PDB entry 3HOZ | X-ray diffraction, 3.65 A resolution | chains A and E of the 15 polymer chains in the assembly

# Chain A
Name: DNA-directed RNA polymerase II subunit RPB1
Source organism: Saccharomyces cerevisiae
Notes: EC 2.7.7.6
UniProtKB: P04050 (RPB1_YEAST); numbering as in UniProt (aligned over 1-1733)
Sequence (1733 residues; row label = number of the first residue in the row):
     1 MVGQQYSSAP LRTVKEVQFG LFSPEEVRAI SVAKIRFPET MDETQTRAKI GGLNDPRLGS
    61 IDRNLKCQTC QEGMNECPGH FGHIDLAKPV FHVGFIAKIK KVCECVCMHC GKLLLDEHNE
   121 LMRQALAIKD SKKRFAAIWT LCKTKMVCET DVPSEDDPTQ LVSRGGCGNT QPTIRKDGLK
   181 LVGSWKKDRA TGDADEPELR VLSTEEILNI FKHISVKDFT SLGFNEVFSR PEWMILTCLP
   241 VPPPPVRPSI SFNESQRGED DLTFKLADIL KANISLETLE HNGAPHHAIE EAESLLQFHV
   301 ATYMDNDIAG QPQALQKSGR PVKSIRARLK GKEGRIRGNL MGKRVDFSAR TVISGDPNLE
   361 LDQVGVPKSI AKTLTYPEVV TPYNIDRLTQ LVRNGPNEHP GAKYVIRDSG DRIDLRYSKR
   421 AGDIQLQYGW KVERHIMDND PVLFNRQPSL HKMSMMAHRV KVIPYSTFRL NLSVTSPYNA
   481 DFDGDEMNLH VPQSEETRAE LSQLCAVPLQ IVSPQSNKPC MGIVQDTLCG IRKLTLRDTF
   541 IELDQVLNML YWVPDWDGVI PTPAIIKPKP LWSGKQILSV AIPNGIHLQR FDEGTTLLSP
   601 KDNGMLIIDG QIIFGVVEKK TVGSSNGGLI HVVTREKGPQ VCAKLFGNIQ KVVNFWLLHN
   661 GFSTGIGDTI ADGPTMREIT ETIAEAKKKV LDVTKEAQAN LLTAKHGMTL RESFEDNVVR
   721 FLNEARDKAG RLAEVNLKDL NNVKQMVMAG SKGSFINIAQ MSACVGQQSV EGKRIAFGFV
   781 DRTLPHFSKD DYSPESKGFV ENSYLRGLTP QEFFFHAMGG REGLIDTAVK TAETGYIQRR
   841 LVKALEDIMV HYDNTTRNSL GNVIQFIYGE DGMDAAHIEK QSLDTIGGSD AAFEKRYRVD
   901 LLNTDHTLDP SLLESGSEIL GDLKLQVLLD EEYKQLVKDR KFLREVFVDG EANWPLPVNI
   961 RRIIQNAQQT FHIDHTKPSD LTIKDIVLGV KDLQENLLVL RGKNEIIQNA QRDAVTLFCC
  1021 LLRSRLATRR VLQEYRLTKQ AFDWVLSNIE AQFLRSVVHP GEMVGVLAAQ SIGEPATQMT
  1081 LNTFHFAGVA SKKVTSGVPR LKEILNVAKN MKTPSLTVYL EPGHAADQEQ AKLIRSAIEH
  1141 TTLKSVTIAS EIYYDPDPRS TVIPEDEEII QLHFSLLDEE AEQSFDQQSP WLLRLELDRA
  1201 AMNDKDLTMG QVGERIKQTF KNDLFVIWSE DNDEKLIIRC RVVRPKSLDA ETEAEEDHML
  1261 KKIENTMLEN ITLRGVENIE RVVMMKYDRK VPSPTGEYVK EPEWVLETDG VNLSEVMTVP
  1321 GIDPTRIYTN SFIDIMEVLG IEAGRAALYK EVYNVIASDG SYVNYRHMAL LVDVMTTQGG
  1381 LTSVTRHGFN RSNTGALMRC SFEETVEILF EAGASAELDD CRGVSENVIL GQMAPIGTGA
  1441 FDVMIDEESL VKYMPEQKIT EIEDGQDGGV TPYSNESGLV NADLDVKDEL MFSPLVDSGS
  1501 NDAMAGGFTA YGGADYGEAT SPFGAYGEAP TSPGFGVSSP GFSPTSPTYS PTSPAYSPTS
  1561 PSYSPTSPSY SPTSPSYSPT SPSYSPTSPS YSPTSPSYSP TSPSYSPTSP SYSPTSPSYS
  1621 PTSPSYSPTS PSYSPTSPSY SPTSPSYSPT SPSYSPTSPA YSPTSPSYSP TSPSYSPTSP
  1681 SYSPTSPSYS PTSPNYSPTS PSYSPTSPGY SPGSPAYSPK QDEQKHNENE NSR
Disordered / not traced: 1, 188-194, 1082-1092, 1176-1185, 1246-1253, 1456-1733
Curated features (UniProtKB/Swiss-Prot):
  - region: P248 to D260 (Lid loop), N306 to K323 (Rudder loop), P810 to E822 (Bridging helix)
  - binding site (Zn(2+)): C67, C70, C77, H80, C107, C110, C148, C167
  - binding site (Mg(2+)): D481, D483, D485
  - modified residue: T1471 (Phosphothreonine)
  - cross-link (Glycyl lysine isopeptide (Lys-Gly)): K695 (interchain with G-Cter in ubiquitin), K1246 (interchain with G-Cter in ubiquitin), K1350 (interchain with G-Cter in ubiquitin)
Bound ions: Zn2+ site 1: C67, C70, C77, H80; Zn2+ site 2: C107, C110, C148, C167; Mg2+: D481, D483, D485
What the authors report for this chain:
  - binding site for the 18-nt RNA strand: D483

# Chain E
Name: DNA-directed RNA polymerases I, II, and III subunit RPABC1
Source organism: Saccharomyces cerevisiae
Notes: EC 2.7.7.6
UniProtKB: P20434 (RPAB1_YEAST); residue numbers follow UniProt; this construct covers 1-215
Sequence (215 residues; numbered 1 to 215; the number before each row is that of its first residue):
     1 MDQENERNIS RLWRAFRTVK EMVKDRGYFI TQEEVELPLE DFKAKYCDSM GRPQRKMMSF
    61 QANPTEESIS KFPDMGSLWV EFCDEPSVGV KTMKTFVIHI QEKNFQTGIF VYQNNITPSA
   121 MKLVPSIPPA TIETFNEAAL VVNITHHELV PKHIRLSSDE KRELLKRYRL KESQLPRIQR
   181 ADPVALYLGL KRGEVVKIIR KSETSGRYAS YRICM
Disordered / not traced: 1

# How chain A and chain E interact
Pairs across the interface - 90 pairs, chain A then chain E:
  R857(A) - Y168(E)  hydrogen bond (side chain-backbone)
  R857(A) - L170(E)
  R857(A) - Q174(E)
  L860(A) - Q174(E)  hydrogen bond (backbone-side chain)
  G861(A) - Q174(E)
  N862(A) - S173(E)
  N862(A) - Q174(E)
  V863(A) - L170(E)  hydrophobic
  V863(A) - Q174(E)  hydrogen bond (backbone-backbone)
  V863(A) - P176(E)
  Q865(A) - Y208(E)
  F866(A) - Y168(E)  hydrophobic
  F866(A) - Y208(E)  hydrogen bond (backbone-side chain)
  F866(A) - A209(E)
  F866(A) - S210(E)
  F866(A) - Y211(E)
  I867(A) - Y208(E)
  G869(A) - T204(E)  hydrogen bond (backbone-side chain)
  E870(A) - R200(E)  salt bridge
  E870(A) - S202(E)  hydrogen bond
  E870(A) - T204(E)
  E870(A) - S205(E)  hydrogen bond (backbone-side chain)
  E870(A) - Y208(E)
  D871(A) - T204(E)  hydrogen bond
  D871(A) - S205(E)
  F942(A) - G206(E)
  F942(A) - R207(E)
  E945(A) - K201(E)  salt bridge
  V946(A) - K201(E)
  V946(A) - G206(E)
  F947(A) - E203(E)
  W954(A) - E203(E)
  L956(A) - T204(E)
  N1004(A) - R167(E)
  I1006(A) - E163(E)
  I1006(A) - L164(E)  hydrophobic
  I1006(A) - R167(E)
  I1007(A) - R167(E)
  I1007(A) - Y168(E)  hydrophobic
  D1013(A) - S205(E)
  D1013(A) - R207(E)  salt bridge
  A1014(A) - S205(E)
  T1016(A) - S205(E)
  L1017(A) - E203(E)
  L1017(A) - T204(E)
  L1017(A) - S205(E)  hydrogen bond (backbone-backbone)
  L1017(A) - G206(E)
  M1317(A) - V142(E)
  T1318(A) - R11(E)
  T1318(A) - R14(E)  hydrogen bond (backbone-side chain)
  T1318(A) - A138(E)
  T1318(A) - V141(E)
  T1318(A) - V142(E)
  P1324(A) - V142(E)  hydrophobic
  P1324(A) - H147(E)  hydrogen bond (backbone-side chain)
  T1325(A) - H146(E)  hydrogen bond (side chain-backbone)
  T1325(A) - H147(E)  hydrogen bond (backbone-side chain)
  T1325(A) - E148(E)  hydrogen bond (backbone-backbone)
  R1326(A) - H147(E)
  R1326(A) - E148(E)
  I1327(A) - H147(E)  hydrogen bond (backbone-side chain)
  E1337(A) - P183(E)
  V1338(A) - I144(E)
  V1338(A) - P183(E)
  L1339(A) - I144(E)  hydrophobic
  L1339(A) - H147(E)
  L1339(A) - V150(E)
  L1339(A) - V184(E)
  G1340(A) - D182(E)
  G1340(A) - P183(E)
  I1341(A) - D182(E)  hydrogen bond (backbone-side chain)
  I1341(A) - R212(E)
  E1342(A) - P151(E)
  E1342(A) - H153(E)
  E1342(A) - I198(E)
  E1342(A) - R200(E)  salt bridge
  E1342(A) - R212(E)  salt bridge
  A1343(A) - L149(E)
  R1345(A) - R200(E)
  A1346(A) - L149(E)  hydrophobic
  Y1349(A) - E203(E)
  Y1365(A) - E203(E)
  R1366(A) - T204(E)
  D1373(A) - R200(E)  salt bridge
  T1376(A) - R212(E)
  T1377(A) - R177(E)  hydrogen bond (backbone-backbone)
  T1377(A) - R212(E)
  Q1378(A) - R177(E)
  G1379(A) - R177(E)
  G1379(A) - Q179(E)
Other interface residues (no listed pair), chain A (53 interface residues in all): A1010, V1015, Y1328, I1335, M1336, A1347
Other interface residues (no listed pair), chain E (42 interface residues in all): L175, I178

# Overview
53 residues of chain A face 42 of chain E across their interface, with 17 hydrogen bonds and 6 salt bridges.
Polar contacts include E870(A)-R200(E), E945(A)-K201(E) and D1013(A)-R207(E). UniProt lists 8 Zn2+-binding
residues and 3 Mg2+-binding residues on chain A. From the paper: a binding site for the 18-nt RNA strand at
D483(A).
Here chain A is DNA-directed RNA polymerase II subunit RPB1 and chain E is DNA-directed RNA polymerases I, II,
and III subunit RPABC1, both from Saccharomyces cerevisiae. Entry 3HOZ (Complete RNA polymerase II elongation
complex IV with a T-U mismatch and a frayed RNA 3'-guanine) was determined by X-ray diffraction together with
3HOU, 3HOV, 3HOW, 3HOX and 3HOY from the same study.
